9UD5 - chains D and E of the 6 polymer chains in the assembly; structure by electron microscopy, 2.90 A resolution.

Chain D:
Name: Na(+)-translocating NADH-quinone reductase subunit D
Source organism: Vibrio cholerae O395
Notes: EC 7.2.1.1
UniProtKB: A5F5Y6 (NQRD_VIBC3); numbering as in UniProt (aligned over 1-210)
Amino-acid sequence (210 residues; each row starts with the number of its first residue):
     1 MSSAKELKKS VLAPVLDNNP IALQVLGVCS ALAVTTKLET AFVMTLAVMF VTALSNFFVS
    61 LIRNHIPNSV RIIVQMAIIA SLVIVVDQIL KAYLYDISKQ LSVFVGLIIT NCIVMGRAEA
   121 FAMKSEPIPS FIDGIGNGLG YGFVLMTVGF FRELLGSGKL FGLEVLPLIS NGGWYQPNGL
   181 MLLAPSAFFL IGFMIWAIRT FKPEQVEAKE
Disordered / not traced: 1-4
Ion coordination: 2Fe-2S cluster Fe: Cys29, Cys112 (shared with Cys26(E) of chain E)
Ligand contacts: 2Fe-2S cluster (FES): Gly27, Val28, Cys29, Thr110, Asn111, Cys112

Chain E:
Name: Na(+)-translocating NADH-quinone reductase subunit E
Source organism: Vibrio cholerae O395
Notes: EC 7.2.1.1
UniProtKB: A5F5Y5 (NQRE_VIBC3); residues 1-198 here = UniProt positions 1-198
Amino-acid sequence (198 residues; each row starts with the number of its first residue):
     1 MEHYISLLVK SIFIENMALS FFLGMCTFLA VSKKVKTSFG LGIAVIVVLT ISVPVNNLVY
    61 NLVLKPDALV EGVDLSFLNF ITFIGVIAAL VQILEMILDR FFPPLYNALG IFLPLITVNC
   121 AIFGGVSFMV QRDYSFAESV VYGFGSGVGW MLAIVALAGI REKMKYSDVP PGLRGLGITF
   181 ITAGLMALGF MSFSGVQL
Ion coordination: 2Fe-2S cluster Fe: Cys26 (shared with Cys29(D), Cys112(D) of chain D)
Ligand contacts: 2Fe-2S cluster (FES): Gly24, Met25, Cys26, Val118, Asn119, Cys120

How chain D and chain E interact:
Pairs across the interface (35):
  Val25(D) - Cys26(E)  hydrogen bond (backbone-side chain)
  Leu26(D) - Cys26(E)  hydrophobic
  Gly27(D) - Cys26(E)  hydrogen bond (backbone-side chain)
  Val28(D) - Met25(E)  hydrophobic
  Cys29(D) - Phe22(E)
  Cys29(D) - Leu23(E)  hydrophobic
  Cys29(D) - Gly24(E)  hydrogen bond (side chain-backbone)
  Cys29(D) - Met25(E)
  Cys29(D) - Cys120(E)  hydrophobic
  Leu32(D) - Met25(E)  hydrophobic
  Ile73(D) - Ala88(E)  hydrophobic
  Ala80(D) - Ile81(E)  hydrophobic
  Ile84(D) - Phe77(E)
  Leu107(D) - Cys120(E)
  Leu107(D) - Phe123(E)  hydrophobic
  Leu107(D) - Gly124(E)
  Ile109(D) - Phe80(E)  hydrophobic
  Thr110(D) - Val118(E)
  Thr110(D) - Cys120(E)
  Thr110(D) - Phe123(E)
  Cys112(D) - Cys26(E)  hydrophobic
  Cys112(D) - Val118(E)
  Phe188(D) - Phe180(E)
  Phe188(D) - Ala183(E)  hydrophobic
  Phe188(D) - Gly184(E)
  Phe189(D) - Ile181(E)
  Phe189(D) - Gly184(E)
  Trp196(D) - Gly172(E)
  Trp196(D) - Leu173(E)
  Arg199(D) - Gly172(E)
  Arg199(D) - Arg174(E)  hydrogen bond (side chain-backbone)
  Val206(D) - Pro171(E)
  Glu207(D) - Arg174(E)
  Glu207(D) - Gly175(E)
  Glu207(D) - Leu176(E)  hydrogen bond (side chain-backbone)
Also at the interface, not in a pair above, chain D (25 interface residues in all): Ile72, Gln88, Val103, Pro185, Gly192, Ile195
Also at the interface, not in a pair above, chain E (34 interface residues in all): Leu29, Ile84, Gly85, Ala89, Thr117, Ser127, Pro170, Gly177, Leu185, Ala187, Leu188

In short:
The interface between chain D and chain E involves 25 residues on one side and 34 on the other; the contacts
include 5 hydrogen bonds. Among the polar pairs are Val25(D)-Cys26(E), Gly27(D)-Cys26(E) and
Cys29(D)-Gly24(E). 2Fe-2S cluster is bound between chain D and chain E.
Here chain D is Na(+)-translocating NADH-quinone reductase subunit D and chain E is Na(+)-translocating
NADH-quinone reductase subunit E, both from Vibrio cholerae O395. Entry 9UD5 (Cryo-EM structure of
Na+-translocating NADH-ubiquinone oxidoreductase from Vibrio cholerae reduced by NADH, with bound korormicin
A) was determined by electron microscopy together with 9U5G, 9UD3, 9UD4, 9UD6, 9UD8, 9UD9 and 4 further
entries from the same study.
